8CFA - chains E and G of the 7 polymer chains in the assembly; structure by electron microscopy, 3.06 A resolution.

== Chain E (and G) ==
Molecule: Major capsid subunit
Notes: chain G of this document is another copy of the same molecule, construct and numbering; everything in this record applies to it too
UniProt: Q77WA0 (Q77WA0_BPHK0); residues 1-385 here = UniProt positions 1-385
Sequence (385 residues; numbered 1 to 385; the number before each row is that of its first residue):
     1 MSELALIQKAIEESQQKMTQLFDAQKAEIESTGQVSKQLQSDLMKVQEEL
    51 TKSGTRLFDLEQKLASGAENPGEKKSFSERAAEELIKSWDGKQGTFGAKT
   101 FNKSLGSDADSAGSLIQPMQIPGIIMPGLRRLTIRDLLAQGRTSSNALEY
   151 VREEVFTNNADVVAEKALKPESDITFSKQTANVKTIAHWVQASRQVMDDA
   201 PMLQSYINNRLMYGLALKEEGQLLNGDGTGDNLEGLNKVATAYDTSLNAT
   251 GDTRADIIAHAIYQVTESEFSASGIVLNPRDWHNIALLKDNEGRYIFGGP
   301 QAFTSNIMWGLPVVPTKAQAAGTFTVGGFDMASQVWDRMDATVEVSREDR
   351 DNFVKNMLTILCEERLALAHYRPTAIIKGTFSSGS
Unresolved in the structure: 1-127, 158-173, 383-385 (chain G: 1-125, 158-172, 383-385)

== Chain E / chain G interface ==
Residue-residue contacts - 8 pairs, chain E then chain G:
  Lys289(E) - Glu292(G)  salt bridge
  Arg294(E) - Lys289(G)
  Arg294(E) - Asn291(G)
  Arg294(E) - Glu292(G)
  Arg294(E) - Gly293(G)
  Tyr295(E) - Gly293(G)
  Phe297(E) - Gly293(G)
  Gly298(E) - Gly293(G)
Also at the interface, not in a pair above, chain E (6 interface residues in all): Gly293
Also at the interface, not in a pair above, chain G (5 interface residues in all): Arg294

== Overview ==
The interface between chain E and chain G involves 6 residues on one side and 5 on the other, with 1 salt
bridge. The salt-bridged pair is Lys289(E)-Glu292(G).
Chain E and chain G are both Major capsid subunit; the structure, HK97 Prohead II as part of a DNA packaging
complex, was determined by electron microscopy (same publication as 8CEZ).
